Entry 7ARM (electron microscopy, 3.60 A resolution); this record covers chains C and V of the 6 polymer chains in the assembly.

# Chain C
Name: Lipoprotein-releasing ABC transporter permease subunit LolC
From: Escherichia coli (strain K12)
UniProtKB: A0A4S5ATA9 (A0A4S5ATA9_ECOLI); numbering as in UniProt (aligned over 1-399)
Amino-acid sequence (399 residues; numbered 1 to 399; the number before each row is that of its first residue):
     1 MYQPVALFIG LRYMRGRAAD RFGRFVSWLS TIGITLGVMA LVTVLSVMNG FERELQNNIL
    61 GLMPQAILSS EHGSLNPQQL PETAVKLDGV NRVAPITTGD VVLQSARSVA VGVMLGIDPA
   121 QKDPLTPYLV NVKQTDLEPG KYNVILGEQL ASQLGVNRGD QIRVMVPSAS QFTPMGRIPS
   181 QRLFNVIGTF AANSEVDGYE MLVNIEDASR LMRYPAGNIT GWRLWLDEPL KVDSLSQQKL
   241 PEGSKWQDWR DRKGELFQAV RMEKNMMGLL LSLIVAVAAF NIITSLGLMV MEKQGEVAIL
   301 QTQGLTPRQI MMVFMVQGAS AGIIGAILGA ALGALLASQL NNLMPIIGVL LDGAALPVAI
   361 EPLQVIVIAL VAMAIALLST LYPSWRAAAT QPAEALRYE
Not modelled in the structure: 1, 213-216, 398-399
Ligand contacts: lipoprotein (Z41; (2S)-3-hydroxypropane-1,2-diyl dihexadecanoate): Met39, Thr43, Val44, Val47, Met48, Phe51, Glu263, Met266, Met267, Leu270, Leu273, Leu336

# Chain V
Name: LPP
From: Escherichia coli BL21(DE3)
Amino-acid sequence (10 residues; numbered 1 to 10; the number before each row is that of its first residue):
     1 CSSNAKIDQL
Glycans and other covalent adducts: lipoprotein (Z41) linked to Cys1; palmitic acid (PLM) linked to Cys1

# Chain C / chain V interface
Residue-residue contacts - 4 pairs, chain C then chain V:
  Phe51(C) - Ser3(V)
  Leu55(C) - Asn4(V)
  Glu263(C) - Cys1(V)
  Glu263(C) - Ser2(V)  hydrogen bond (side chain-backbone)
Also at the interface, not in a pair above, chain C (5 interface residues in all): Glu195, Val260
Also at the interface, not in a pair above, chain V (5 interface residues in all): Lys6

# In short
The chain C/chain V interface involves 5 residues from each chain; the contacts include 1 hydrogen bond. Its
one hydrogen-bonded contact is Glu263(C)-Ser2(V). Chain C binds lipoprotein. Lipoprotein is covalently linked
to Cys1(V). Covalently linked palmitic acid: at Cys1(V).
Chain C is Lipoprotein-releasing ABC transporter permease subunit LolC (Escherichia coli (strain K12)) and
chain V is LPP (Escherichia coli BL21(DE3)); the structure, LolCDE in complex with lipoprotein and LolA, was
determined by electron microscopy (same publication as 7ARH, 7ARI, 7ARJ, 7ARK and 7ARL).
